1R2R - chains A and B; structure by X-ray diffraction, 1.50 A resolution.

[Chain A (and B)]
Name: Triosephosphate isomerase
Organism: Oryctolagus cuniculus
Notes: EC 5.3.1.1; chain B of this document is another copy of the same molecule, construct and numbering; everything in this record applies to it too
UniProtKB: P00939 (TPIS_RABIT); residues 1-248 here = UniProt positions 1-248
Chain sequence (248 residues; each row starts with the number of its first residue):
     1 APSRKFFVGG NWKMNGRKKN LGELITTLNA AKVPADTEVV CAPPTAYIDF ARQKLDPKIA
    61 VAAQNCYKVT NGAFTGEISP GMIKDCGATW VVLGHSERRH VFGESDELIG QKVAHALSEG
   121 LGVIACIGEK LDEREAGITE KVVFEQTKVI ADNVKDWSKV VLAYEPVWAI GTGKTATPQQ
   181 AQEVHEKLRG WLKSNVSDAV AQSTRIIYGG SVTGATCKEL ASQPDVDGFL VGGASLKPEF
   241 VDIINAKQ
Disordered / not traced: 1-2 (chain B: 1)

[Interface between chain A and chain B]
Contacting residue pairs (89):
  Asn11(A) - Thr75(B)  hydrogen bond
  Lys13(A) - Gly72(B)
  Lys13(A) - Ala73(B)
  Lys13(A) - Thr75(B)
  Met14(A) - Val69(B)
  Met14(A) - Asn71(B)
  Met14(A) - Gly72(B)  hydrogen bond (backbone-backbone)
  Met14(A) - Phe74(B)
  Met14(A) - Glu77(B)
  Met14(A) - Ile78(B)
  Met14(A) - Ser79(B)
  Met14(A) - Met82(B)
  Asn15(A) - Asn71(B)
  Asn15(A) - Gly72(B)
  Asn15(A) - Met82(B)
  Gly16(A) - Asn71(B)  hydrogen bond (backbone-side chain)
  Gly16(A) - Met82(B)
  Arg17(A) - Thr70(B)  hydrogen bond
  Arg17(A) - Asn71(B)  hydrogen bond
  Arg17(A) - Ser79(B)
  Arg17(A) - Gly81(B)
  Arg17(A) - Met82(B)
  Arg17(A) - Asp85(B)
  Lys18(A) - Asp49(B)  salt bridge
  Lys18(A) - Asp85(B)  hydrogen bond (backbone-side chain)
  Pro44(A) - Met82(B)  hydrophobic
  Thr45(A) - Thr45(B)
  Thr45(A) - Ala46(B)
  Ala46(A) - Thr45(B)
  Ala46(A) - Ile78(B)
  Tyr47(A) - Met82(B)
  Tyr47(A) - Asp85(B)  hydrogen bond
  Tyr47(A) - Cys86(B)  hydrophobic
  Asp49(A) - Lys18(B)  salt bridge
  Gln64(A) - Thr75(B)
  Gln64(A) - Gly76(B)  hydrogen bond (side chain-backbone)
  Tyr67(A) - Met14(B)  hydrophobic
  Tyr67(A) - Val101(B)
  Tyr67(A) - Phe102(B)  hydrophobic
  Val69(A) - Met14(B)
  Thr70(A) - Arg17(B)  hydrogen bond (backbone-side chain)
  Asn71(A) - Met14(B)
  Asn71(A) - Asn15(B)
  Asn71(A) - Gly16(B)  hydrogen bond (side chain-backbone)
  Asn71(A) - Arg17(B)  hydrogen bond
  Gly72(A) - Lys13(B)
  Gly72(A) - Met14(B)  hydrogen bond (backbone-backbone)
  Gly72(A) - Asn15(B)  hydrogen bond (backbone-side chain)
  Ala73(A) - Lys13(B)
  Ala73(A) - Glu97(B)
  Phe74(A) - Met14(B)
  Phe74(A) - Glu97(B)
  Thr75(A) - Asn11(B)  hydrogen bond
  Thr75(A) - Lys13(B)  hydrogen bond
  Thr75(A) - Gln64(B)
  Thr75(A) - His95(B)  hydrogen bond
  Thr75(A) - Glu97(B)  hydrogen bond
  Thr75(A) - Arg98(B)  hydrogen bond (backbone-side chain)
  Gly76(A) - Gln64(B)  hydrogen bond (backbone-side chain)
  Gly76(A) - Arg98(B)
  Glu77(A) - Met14(B)
  Glu77(A) - Arg98(B)  salt bridge
  Glu77(A) - Phe102(B)
  Ile78(A) - Met14(B)
  Ile78(A) - Thr45(B)
  Ile78(A) - Ala46(B)
  Ser79(A) - Met14(B)
  Ser79(A) - Arg17(B)
  Gly81(A) - Arg17(B)
  Met82(A) - Met14(B)
  Met82(A) - Asn15(B)
  Met82(A) - Gly16(B)
  Met82(A) - Arg17(B)
  Met82(A) - Pro44(B)  hydrophobic
  Met82(A) - Tyr47(B)
  Asp85(A) - Arg17(B)
  Asp85(A) - Lys18(B)  hydrogen bond (side chain-backbone)
  Asp85(A) - Tyr47(B)  hydrogen bond
  Cys86(A) - Tyr47(B)  hydrophobic
  His95(A) - Thr75(B)
  Glu97(A) - Ala73(B)
  Glu97(A) - Phe74(B)  hydrogen bond (side chain-backbone)
  Glu97(A) - Thr75(B)  hydrogen bond
  Arg98(A) - Thr75(B)  hydrogen bond (side chain-backbone)
  Arg98(A) - Gly76(B)
  Arg98(A) - Glu77(B)  salt bridge
  Val101(A) - Tyr67(B)
  Phe102(A) - Tyr67(B)  hydrophobic
  Phe102(A) - Glu77(B)
Other interface residues (no listed pair), chain A (37 interface residues in all): Phe50, Gln53, Asn65
Other interface residues (no listed pair), chain B (37 interface residues in all): Phe50, Gln53, Asn65

[In short]
The chain A/chain B interface involves 37 residues from each chain; the contacts include 24 hydrogen bonds and
4 salt bridges. Among the polar pairs are Lys18(A)-Asp49(B), Glu77(A)-Arg98(B) and Asn11(A)-Thr75(B).
Both chains are Triosephosphate isomerase (Oryctolagus cuniculus). Entry 1R2R (Crystal structure of rabbit
muscle triosephosphate isomerase) was determined by X-ray diffraction together with 1R2S and 1R2T from the
same study.
